8Z18 - chains C and D of the 8 polymer chains in the assembly; structure by electron microscopy, 3.94 A resolution.

== Chain C (and D) ==
Name: SIR2-like domain-containing protein
Organism: Bacillus subtilis subsp. natto (strain BEST195)
Notes: chain D of this document is another copy of the same molecule, construct and numbering; everything in this record applies to it too
Reference sequence: D4G637 (D4G637_BACNB); residues 1-1005 here = UniProt positions 1-1005
Sequence (1005 residues; row label = number of the first residue in the row):
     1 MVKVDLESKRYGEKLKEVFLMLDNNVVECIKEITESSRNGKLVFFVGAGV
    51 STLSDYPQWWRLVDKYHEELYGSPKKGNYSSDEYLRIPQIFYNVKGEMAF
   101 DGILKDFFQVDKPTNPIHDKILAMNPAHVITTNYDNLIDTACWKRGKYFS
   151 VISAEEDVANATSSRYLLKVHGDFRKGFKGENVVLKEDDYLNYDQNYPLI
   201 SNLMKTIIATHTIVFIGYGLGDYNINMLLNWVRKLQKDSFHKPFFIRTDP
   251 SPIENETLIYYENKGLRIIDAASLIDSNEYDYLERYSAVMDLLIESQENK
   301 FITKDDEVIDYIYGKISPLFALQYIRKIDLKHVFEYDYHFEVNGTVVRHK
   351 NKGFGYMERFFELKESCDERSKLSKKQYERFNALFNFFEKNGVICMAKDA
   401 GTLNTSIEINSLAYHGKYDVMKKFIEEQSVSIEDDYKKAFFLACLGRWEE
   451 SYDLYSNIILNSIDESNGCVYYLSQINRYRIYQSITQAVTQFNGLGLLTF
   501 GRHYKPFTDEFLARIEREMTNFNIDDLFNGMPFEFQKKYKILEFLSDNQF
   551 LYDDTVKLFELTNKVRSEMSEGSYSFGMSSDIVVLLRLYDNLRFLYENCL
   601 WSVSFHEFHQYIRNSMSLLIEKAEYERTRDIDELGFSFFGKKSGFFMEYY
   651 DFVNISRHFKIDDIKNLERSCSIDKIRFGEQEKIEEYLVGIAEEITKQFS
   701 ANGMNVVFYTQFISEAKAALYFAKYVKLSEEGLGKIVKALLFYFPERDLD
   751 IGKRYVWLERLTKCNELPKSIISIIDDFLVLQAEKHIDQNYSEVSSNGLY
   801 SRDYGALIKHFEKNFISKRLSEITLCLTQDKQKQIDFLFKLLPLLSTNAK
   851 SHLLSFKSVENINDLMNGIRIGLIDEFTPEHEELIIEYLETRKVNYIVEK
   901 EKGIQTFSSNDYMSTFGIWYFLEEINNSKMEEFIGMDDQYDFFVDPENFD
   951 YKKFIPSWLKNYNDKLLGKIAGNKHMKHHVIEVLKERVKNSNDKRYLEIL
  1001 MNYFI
Disordered / not traced: 1-22 (chain D: 1-8)

== Interface between chain C and chain D ==
Pairs across the interface (101):
  K41(C) - T162(D)
  W143(C) - I463(D)  hydrogen bond (side chain-backbone)
  W143(C) - D464(D)
  K144(C) - L460(D)
  K144(C) - E518(D)  salt bridge
  R145(C) - Y471(D)
  R145(C) - E518(D)
  G146(C) - Y471(D)
  E156(C) - S239(D)
  A159(C) - S239(D)
  A159(C) - F240(D)
  A159(C) - H241(D)
  S163(C) - F533(D)
  Y166(C) - T210(D)
  L199(C) - L235(D)  hydrophobic
  N202(C) - N202(D)  hydrogen bond
  K205(C) - N202(D)
  T206(C) - N202(D)
  T206(C) - L203(D)
  T206(C) - T206(D)
  T210(C) - Y166(D)  hydrogen bond
  S239(C) - E155(D)
  S239(C) - A159(D)
  H241(C) - A159(D)  hydrogen bond (side chain-backbone)
  E298(C) - N521(D)  hydrogen bond
  I459(C) - W143(D)  hydrogen bond (backbone-side chain)
  L460(C) - T140(D)
  S462(C) - W143(D)
  I463(C) - W143(D)  hydrophobic
  Y471(C) - W143(D)  hydrogen bond (side chain-backbone)
  Y471(C) - G146(D)  hydrogen bond (side chain-backbone)
  Q475(C) - K144(D)  hydrogen bond (side chain-backbone)
  Q475(C) - G146(D)
  R478(C) - K144(D)  hydrogen bond (side chain-backbone)
  R517(C) - D119(D)  salt bridge
  E518(C) - R145(D)  hydrogen bond (backbone-side chain)
  T520(C) - A123(D)
  N521(C) - A123(D)  hydrogen bond (side chain-backbone)
  N521(C) - N125(D)
  N521(C) - I294(D)
  F522(C) - R145(D)
  L527(C) - G146(D)
  G530(C) - Y148(D)
  P532(C) - Y148(D)  hydrophobic
  F533(C) - T162(D)
  D547(C) - Y552(D)  hydrogen bond
  Q549(C) - Y552(D)
  Y552(C) - Q549(D)
  Y552(C) - L551(D)  hydrogen bond (side chain-backbone)
  Y552(C) - Y552(D)  hydrogen bond (side chain-backbone)
  Y552(C) - D553(D)  hydrogen bond (side chain-backbone)
  Y552(C) - D554(D)  hydrogen bond (side chain-backbone)
  Y552(C) - T555(D)  hydrogen bond (side chain-backbone)
  Y552(C) - V556(D)  hydrogen bond (side chain-backbone)
  T555(C) - V556(D)
  T555(C) - F559(D)
  V556(C) - T555(D)
  F559(C) - T555(D)
  F559(C) - L558(D)  hydrophobic
  F559(C) - F559(D)  hydrophobic
  F559(C) - N614(D)
  N563(C) - N614(D)  hydrogen bond
  R566(C) - R566(D)
  S567(C) - N666(D)
  S570(C) - N666(D)  hydrogen bond
  S570(C) - R669(D)  hydrogen bond
  E571(C) - N666(D)  hydrogen bond
  E571(C) - R669(D)  salt bridge
  N614(C) - F559(D)
  N614(C) - N563(D)  hydrogen bond
  T628(C) - R987(D)  hydrogen bond (backbone-side chain)
  T628(C) - N990(D)
  R629(C) - R987(D)
  D630(C) - P956(D)
  D630(C) - K960(D)  salt bridge
  D630(C) - R987(D)  salt bridge
  I631(C) - P956(D)
  D662(C) - E571(D)
  N666(C) - S567(D)
  N666(C) - S570(D)  hydrogen bond
  R669(C) - S570(D)  hydrogen bond
  R669(C) - E571(D)
  I955(C) - D630(D)
  I955(C) - I631(D)
  P956(C) - D630(D)
  S957(C) - D630(D)
  K985(C) - M1001(D)  hydrogen bond
  R987(C) - T628(D)  hydrogen bond (side chain-backbone)
  R987(C) - D630(D)
  K989(C) - K994(D)  hydrogen bond (side chain-backbone)
  K989(C) - L997(D)
  K989(C) - E998(D)
  N990(C) - T628(D)  hydrogen bond
  S991(C) - T628(D)
  N992(C) - N992(D)  hydrogen bond (backbone-side chain)
  K994(C) - K989(D)  hydrogen bond (backbone-side chain)
  K994(C) - N992(D)
  L997(C) - V988(D)  hydrophobic
  L997(C) - K989(D)
  E998(C) - K989(D)
  F1004(C) - K985(D)
Also at the interface, not in a pair above, chain C (82 interface residues in all): Y148, E155, V158, T162, S164, L203, A209, L235, Q236, K237, D238, I294, L558, E560, V988, D993, Y996
Also at the interface, not in a pair above, chain D (80 interface residues in all): P116, K120, D139, K147, E156, P198, L199, A209, W231, Q236, I459, G530, P532, Q610, R627, R629, S991, Y996, I1005

== In short ==
82 residues of chain C and 80 residues of chain D are in contact; the contacts include 33 hydrogen bonds and 5
salt bridges. Among the polar pairs are K144(C)-E518(D), R517(C)-D119(D) and E571(C)-R669(D).
Both chains are SIR2-like domain-containing protein (Bacillus subtilis subsp. natto (strain BEST195)). Entry
8Z18 (The tetramer complex of DSR2 and tube-forming domain of phage tail tube protein) was determined by
electron microscopy (same publication as 8YKF, 8YL5, 8YLN, 8YLT and 8ZTR).
